4V5V - chains AA and AC of the 11 polymer chains in the assembly; structure by X-ray diffraction, 3.60 A resolution.

[Chain AA (and AC)]
Molecule: Respiratory syncytial virus nucleocapsid protein
Source organism: Human respiratory syncytial virus
Notes: chain AC of this document is another copy of the same molecule, construct and numbering; everything in this record applies to it too
Reference sequence: Q4KRW9 (Q4KRW9_HRSV); residues 1-375 here = UniProt positions 1-375
Amino-acid sequence (375 residues; each row starts with the number of its first residue):
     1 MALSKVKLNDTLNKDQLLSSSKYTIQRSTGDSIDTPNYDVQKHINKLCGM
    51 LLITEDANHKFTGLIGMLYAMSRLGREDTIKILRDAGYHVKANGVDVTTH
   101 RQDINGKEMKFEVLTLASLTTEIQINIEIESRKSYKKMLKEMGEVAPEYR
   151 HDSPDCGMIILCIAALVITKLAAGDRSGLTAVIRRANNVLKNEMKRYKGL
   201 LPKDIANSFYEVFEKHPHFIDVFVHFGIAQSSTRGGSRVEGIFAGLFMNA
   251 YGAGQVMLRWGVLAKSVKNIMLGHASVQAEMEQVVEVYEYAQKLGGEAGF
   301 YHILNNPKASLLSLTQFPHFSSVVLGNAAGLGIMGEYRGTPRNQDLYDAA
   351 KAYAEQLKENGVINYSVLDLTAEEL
UniProt features mapped onto this chain:
  - region: R338 to N364 (Interaction with the phosphoprotein)
  - modified residue: Y38 (Phosphotyrosine)

[How chain AA and chain AC interact]
Pairs across the interface (6):
  R234(AA) - Y23(AC)  hydrogen bond
  S366(AA) - M1(AC)
  V367(AA) - M1(AC)
  V367(AA) - A2(AC)  hydrophobic
  V367(AA) - L3(AC)  hydrophobic
  L368(AA) - L3(AC)  hydrophobic
Interface residues without a listed pair, chain AC (5 interface residues in all): K22

[In short]
4 residues of chain AA and 5 residues of chain AC are in contact; the contacts include 1 hydrogen bond. Its
one hydrogen-bonded contact is R234(AA)-Y23(AC).
Chain AA and chain AC are both Respiratory syncytial virus nucleocapsid protein (Human respiratory syncytial
virus); the structure, Structure of respiratory syncytial virus nucleocapsid protein, P1 crystal form, was
determined by X-ray diffraction (same publication as 2YHM).
